6W4X - chains B and C of the 4 polymer chains in the assembly; structure by electron microscopy, 3.60 A resolution.

== Chain B ==
Name: Ribonucleoside-diphosphate reductase 1 subunit alpha
Organism: Escherichia coli (strain K12)
Notes: EC 1.17.4.1
Reference sequence: P00452 (RIR1_ECOLI); residues 1-761 here = UniProt positions 1-761
Chain sequence (761 residues; row label = number of the first residue in the row):
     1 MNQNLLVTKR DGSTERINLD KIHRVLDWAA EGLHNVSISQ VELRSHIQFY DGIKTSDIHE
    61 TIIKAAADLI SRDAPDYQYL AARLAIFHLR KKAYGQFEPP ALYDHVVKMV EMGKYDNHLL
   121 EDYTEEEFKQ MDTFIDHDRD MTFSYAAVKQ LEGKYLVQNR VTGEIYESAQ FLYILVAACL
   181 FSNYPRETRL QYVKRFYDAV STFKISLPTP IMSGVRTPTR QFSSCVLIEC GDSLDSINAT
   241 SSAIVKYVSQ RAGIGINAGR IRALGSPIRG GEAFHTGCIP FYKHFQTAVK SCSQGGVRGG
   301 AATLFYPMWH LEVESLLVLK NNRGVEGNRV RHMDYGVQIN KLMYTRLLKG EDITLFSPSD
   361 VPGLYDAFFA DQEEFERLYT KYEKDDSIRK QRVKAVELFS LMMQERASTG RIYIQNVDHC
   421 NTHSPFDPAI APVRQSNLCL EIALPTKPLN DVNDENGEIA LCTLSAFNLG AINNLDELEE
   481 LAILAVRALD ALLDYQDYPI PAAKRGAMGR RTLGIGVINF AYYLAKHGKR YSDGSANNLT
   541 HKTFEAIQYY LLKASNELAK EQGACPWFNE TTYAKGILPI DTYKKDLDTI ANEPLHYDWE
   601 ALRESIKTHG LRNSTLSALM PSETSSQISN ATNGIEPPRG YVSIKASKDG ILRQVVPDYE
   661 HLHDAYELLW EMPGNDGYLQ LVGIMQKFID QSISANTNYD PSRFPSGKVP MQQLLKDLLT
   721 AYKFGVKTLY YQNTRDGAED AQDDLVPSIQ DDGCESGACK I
Not modelled in the structure: 1-4, 743-761
Ligand contacts:
  - GDP (guanosine-5'-diphosphate): Tyr155, Pro208, Thr209, Pro210, Ser224, Cys225, Ala252, Gly253, Arg298, Gly299, Gly300, Ala301, Asn437, Leu438, Cys439, Glu441, Leu464, Met620, Pro621, Ser622, Glu623, Thr624, Ser625
  - dTTP (TTP): Asp232, Ser233, Leu234, Ile237, Ile261, Arg262, Ile268, Arg269, Gly270, His275, Thr276, Phe281
Swiss-Prot annotation at these positions:
  - active site: Asn437 (Proton acceptor), Cys439 (Cysteine radical intermediate), Glu441 (Proton acceptor)
  - binding site (ATP): Lys9, Glu15 to Lys21, Thr55, Lys91
  - binding site (GDP): Thr209, Asn437, Glu441, Glu623 to Ser625
  - binding site (dTTP): Asp232 to Leu234, Arg262, Arg269
  - site: Cys225 (Important for hydrogen atom transfer), Cys462 (Important for hydrogen atom transfer), Tyr730 (Important for electron transfer), Tyr731 (Important for electron transfer), Cys754 (Interacts with thioredoxin/glutaredoxin), Cys759 (Interacts with thioredoxin/glutaredoxin)
  - modified residue: Lys283 (N6-acetyllysine)
  - natural variant: Met1 to Asn2 (deletion: In 15% of the chains), Met1 (deletion: In 30% of the chains)
  - mutagenesis: Glu441 (E441A/Q: Loss of activity; E441D: Decrease in activity), Tyr730 (Y730F: Loss of activity), Tyr731 (Y731F: Loss of activity)
From the paper describing this entry:
  - catalytic residues: Cys439
  - contacts within the chain: Cys225-Cys462
  - conformationally variable residues: Cys225, Cys462

== Chain C ==
Name: Ribonucleoside-diphosphate reductase 1 subunit beta
Organism: Escherichia coli (strain K12)
Notes: EC 1.17.4.1
Reference sequence: P69924 (RIR2_ECOLI); residues 0-375 here correspond to UniProt positions 1-376 (UniProt number = residue number + 1)
Chain sequence (376 residues; numbered 0 to 375; the number before each row is that of its first residue; numbering starts at 0):
     0 MAYTTFSQTK NDQLKEPMFF GQPVNVARYD QQKYDIFEKL IEKQLSFFWR PEQVDVSRDR
    60 IDYQALPEHE KHIFISNLKY QTLLDSIQGR SPNVALLPLI SIPELETWVE TWAFSETIHS
   120 RSYTHIIRNI VNDPSVVFDD IVTNEQIQKR AEGISSYYDE LIEMTSYWHL LGEGTHTVNG
   180 KTVTVSLREL KKKLYLCLMS VNALEAIRFY VSFACSFAFA ERELMEGNAK IIRLIARDEA
   240 LHLTGTQHML NLLRSGADDP EMAEIAEECK QECYDLFVQA AQQEKDWADY LFRDGSMIGL
   300 NKDILCQYVE YITNIRMQAV GLDLPFQTRS NPIPWINTWL VSDNVQVAPQ EVEVSSYLVG
   360 QIDSEVDTDD LSNFQL
Not modelled in the structure: 0
Differences from the reference sequence: conflict Gln52 (Glu53 in P69924)
Modified / non-standard residues: Tyr122 (2,3,5-trifluoro-L-tyrosine; FY3)
Bound ions: mu-oxo-diiron Fe: Asp84, Glu115, His118, Glu204, Glu238, His241
Ligand contacts: mu-oxo-diiron (FEO): Asp84, Trp111, Glu115, His118, Tyr122, Glu204, Phe208, Glu238, His241
From the paper describing this entry:
  - conformationally variable residues (order/disorder transition): Ser341 to Leu375

== How chain B and chain C interact ==
Pairs across the interface (115; chain B residue first):
  Arg44(B) - Asn330(C)
  Arg44(B) - Pro333(C)
  Ile47(B) - Asn300(C)  hydrogen bond (backbone-side chain)
  Ile47(B) - Asp302(C)
  Gln48(B) - Gly298(C)
  Gln48(B) - Asn300(C)
  Gln48(B) - Ile303(C)
  Tyr50(B) - Ser295(C)
  Asp57(B) - Ile297(C)
  Glu60(B) - Arg221(C)
  Glu60(B) - Ile297(C)
  Lys64(B) - Trp334(C)
  Asp68(B) - Pro333(C)
  Lys154(B) - Glu350(C)  salt bridge
  Arg298(B) - Glu350(C)
  Ala301(B) - Gln349(C)
  Asn322(B) - Phe47(C)
  Asn322(B) - Trp48(C)
  Asn322(B) - Arg49(C)
  Asn322(B) - Gln52(C)  hydrogen bond
  Arg323(B) - Phe47(C)
  Arg323(B) - Val358(C)
  Gly324(B) - Arg49(C)
  Arg331(B) - Glu51(C)
  His332(B) - Asp54(C)  salt bridge
  Asp334(B) - Gln349(C)  hydrogen bond
  Lys341(B) - Leu375(C)
  Tyr344(B) - Leu375(C)  hydrophobic
  Leu348(B) - Leu370(C)
  Leu348(B) - Ser371(C)  hydrogen bond (backbone-side chain)
  Leu348(B) - Phe373(C)
  Ser400(B) - Ser363(C)
  Gln404(B) - Gly359(C)
  Gln404(B) - Ile361(C)
  Ser408(B) - Tyr356(C)
  Thr409(B) - Tyr356(C)  hydrogen bond (backbone-side chain)
  Gly410(B) - Tyr356(C)
  Arg411(B) - Pro348(C)
  Arg411(B) - Gln349(C)
  Arg411(B) - Tyr356(C)
  Tyr413(B) - Gln349(C)  hydrogen bond
  Leu438(B) - Gln349(C)
  Asp586(B) - Leu375(C)
  Glu623(B) - Pro348(C)
  Asn633(B) - Gln345(C)  hydrogen bond
  Arg639(B) - Asn343(C)
  Arg639(B) - Gln345(C)
  Val642(B) - Asn343(C)  hydrogen bond (backbone-side chain)
  Ser643(B) - Asn343(C)
  Ser643(B) - Gln345(C)
  Ile644(B) - Thr337(C)
  Ile644(B) - Asn343(C)  hydrogen bond (backbone-backbone)
  Ile644(B) - Val344(C)
  Ile644(B) - Gln345(C)  hydrogen bond (backbone-backbone)
  Lys645(B) - Gln345(C)
  Ala646(B) - Gln345(C)
  Ala646(B) - Val346(C)
  Ala646(B) - Ala347(C)  hydrogen bond (backbone-backbone)
  Ala646(B) - Val351(C)
  Ser647(B) - Glu350(C)  hydrogen bond
  Lys648(B) - Arg57(C)
  Lys648(B) - Glu225(C)
  Lys648(B) - Glu350(C)
  Lys648(B) - Val351(C)
  Ile651(B) - Glu220(C)
  Ile651(B) - Thr337(C)
  Ile651(B) - Trp338(C)
  Arg653(B) - Thr337(C)
  Trp670(B) - Asp342(C)
  Gly707(B) - Gln360(C)  hydrogen bond (backbone-side chain)
  Lys708(B) - Asp362(C)
  Val709(B) - Gln360(C)
  Val709(B) - Ile361(C)
  Val709(B) - Asp362(C)  hydrogen bond (backbone-backbone)
  Pro710(B) - Asp362(C)
  Met711(B) - Ile361(C)  hydrophobic
  Met711(B) - Ser363(C)
  Gln712(B) - Val365(C)
  Gln712(B) - Asp366(C)  hydrogen bond (side chain-backbone)
  Gln712(B) - Asp369(C)
  Gln712(B) - Leu370(C)
  Leu715(B) - Val365(C)  hydrophobic
  Leu715(B) - Leu370(C)  hydrophobic
  Lys716(B) - Asp369(C)  salt bridge
  Leu719(B) - Leu370(C)  hydrophobic
  Thr720(B) - Phe373(C)
  Tyr722(B) - Leu375(C)  hydrophobic
  Lys723(B) - Phe373(C)
  Lys723(B) - Gln374(C)  hydrogen bond (side chain-backbone)
  Lys723(B) - Leu375(C)  hydrogen bond (side chain-backbone)
  Tyr730(B) - Gln349(C)  hydrogen bond
  Tyr731(B) - Pro348(C)
  Tyr731(B) - Gln349(C)
  Thr734(B) - Ser355(C)
  Arg735(B) - Asp342(C)  salt bridge
  Arg735(B) - Leu357(C)
  Asp736(B) - Arg236(C)  salt bridge
  Asp736(B) - Ser354(C)
  Asp736(B) - Ser355(C)
  Asp736(B) - Leu357(C)
  Ala738(B) - Arg236(C)
  Ala738(B) - Leu339(C)
  Ala738(B) - Val340(C)
  Ala738(B) - Ser341(C)
  Asp740(B) - Tyr209(C)
  Asp740(B) - Ala239(C)
  Asp740(B) - Leu339(C)
  Asp740(B) - Val340(C)
  Ala741(B) - Asn336(C)  hydrogen bond (backbone-side chain)
  Gln742(B) - Tyr209(C)
  Gln742(B) - Tyr307(C)  hydrogen bond
  Gln742(B) - Tyr310(C)  hydrogen bond (backbone-side chain)
  Gln742(B) - Arg315(C)
  Gln742(B) - Asn336(C)
  Gln742(B) - Leu339(C)
Also at the interface, not in a pair above, chain B (71 interface residues in all): Thr61, Lys320, Val325, Val396, Gly640, Pro701, Leu714, Gly737
Also at the interface, not in a pair above, chain C (69 interface residues in all): Lys42, Phe46, Glu222, Ile311, Ser329, Ile335, Glu352, Val353, Glu364, Thr367
The authors on this interface:
  - residue pairs: Gln52(C)-Asn322(B), Gln349(C)-Tyr730(B), Glu350(C)-Lys154(B), Glu350(C)-Ser647(B)
  - interface residues, chain B: Ser643(B)
  - interface residues, chain C: Asn343(C)

== Overview ==
The interface between chain B and chain C involves 71 residues on one side and 69 on the other, with 21
hydrogen bonds and 5 salt bridges. Polar contacts include Lys154(B)-Glu350(C), His332(B)-Asp54(C) and
Lys716(B)-Asp369(C). The paper describes contacts between Gln52(C) and Asn322(B), Gln349(C) and Tyr730(B) and
Glu350(C) and Lys154(B) among others. The paper reports the catalytic residue Cys439(B); interface residues
Ser643(B) and Asn343(C).
Here chain B is Ribonucleoside-diphosphate reductase 1 subunit alpha and chain C is Ribonucleoside-diphosphate
reductase 1 subunit beta, both from Escherichia coli (strain K12). Entry 6W4X (Holocomplex of E. coli class Ia
ribonucleotide reductase with GDP and TTP) was determined by electron microscopy.
